PDB entry 7XK7 | electron microscopy, 2.90 A resolution | chains C and D of the 6 polymer chains in the assembly

Chain C:
Protein: Na(+)-translocating NADH-quinone reductase subunit C
From: Vibrio cholerae O395
Notes: EC 7.2.1.1
UniProtKB: A5F5Y7 (NQRC_VIBC3); numbering as in UniProt (aligned over 1-257)
Amino-acid sequence (257 residues; row label = number of the first residue in the row):
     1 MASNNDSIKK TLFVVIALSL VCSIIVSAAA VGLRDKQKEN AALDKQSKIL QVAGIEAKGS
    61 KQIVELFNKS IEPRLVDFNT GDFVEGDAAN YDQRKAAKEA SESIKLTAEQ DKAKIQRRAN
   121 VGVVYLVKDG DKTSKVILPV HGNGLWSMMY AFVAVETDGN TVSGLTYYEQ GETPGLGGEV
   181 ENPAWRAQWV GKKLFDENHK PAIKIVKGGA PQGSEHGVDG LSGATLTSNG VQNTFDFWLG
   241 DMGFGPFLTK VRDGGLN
Unresolved in the structure: 1-5, 257
Glycans and other covalent adducts: flavin mononucleotide (FMN) linked to T225
Small-molecule neighbours:
  - Ca2+ (CA): Q93, A97, R118, A119, H141, W238
  - FMN (flavin mononucleotide): L145, W146, E172, T173, L176, G177, K207, G223, A224, L226, T227
UniProt features mapped onto this chain:
  - modified residue: T225 (FMN phosphoryl threonine)
  - mutagenesis: H216 (H216L: Decrease in FMN binding), T225 (T225L: Loss of FMN binding)

Chain D:
Protein: Na(+)-translocating NADH-quinone reductase subunit D
From: Vibrio cholerae O395
Notes: EC 7.2.1.1
UniProtKB: A5F5Y6 (NQRD_VIBC3); numbering as in UniProt (aligned over 1-210)
Amino-acid sequence (210 residues; numbered 1 to 210; the number before each row is that of its first residue):
     1 MSSAKELKKS VLAPVLDNNP IALQVLGVCS ALAVTTKLET AFVMTLAVMF VTALSNFFVS
    61 LIRNHIPNSV RIIVQMAIIA SLVIVVDQIL KAYLYDISKQ LSVFVGLIIT NCIVMGRAEA
   121 FAMKSEPIPS FIDGIGNGLG YGFVLMTVGF FRELLGSGKL FGLEVLPLIS NGGWYQPNGL
   181 MLLAPSAFFL IGFMIWAIRT FKPEQVEAKE
Unresolved in the structure: 1-4
Small-molecule neighbours: 2Fe-2S cluster (FES): G27, V28, C29, T110, N111, C112

Chain C / chain D interface:
Contacting residue pairs (19):
  K10(C) with H65(D)
  T11(C) with P67(D)
  L18(C) with I62(D), hydrophobic; V74(D), hydrophobic
  C22(C) with S81(D)
  V26(C) with S81(D); I84(D), hydrophobic
  A30(C) with Q88(D)
  L33(C) with Q88(D); A92(D), hydrophobic
  K36(C) with A92(D), hydrogen bond (side chain-backbone); Y93(D)
  Q37(C) with Q88(D), hydrogen bond; K91(D); A92(D)
  N40(C) with A92(D), hydrogen bond (side chain-backbone); Y95(D)
  A41(C) with Y95(D)
  D44(C) with D96(D)
Also at the interface, not in a pair above, chain C (19 interface residues in all): D6, V14, V15, I25, P174, E179, N182
Also at the interface, not in a pair above, chain D (18 interface residues in all): V70, A77, I78, V85, S170, L182

Summary:
19 residues of chain C and 18 residues of chain D are in contact, with 3 hydrogen bonds. Among the polar pairs
are K36(C)-A92(D), Q37(C)-Q88(D) and N40(C)-A92(D). Bound to chain C: Ca2+. Ligands of chain D: 2Fe-2S
cluster. Covalently linked flavin mononucleotide: at T225(C).
Chain C is Na(+)-translocating NADH-quinone reductase subunit C and chain D is Na(+)-translocating
NADH-quinone reductase subunit D, both from Vibrio cholerae O395; the structure, Cryo-EM structure of
Na+-pumping NADH-ubiquinone oxidoreductase from Vibrio cholerae, with korormicin, was determined by electron
microscopy, deposited together with 7XK3, 7XK4, 7XK5 and 7XK6.
